8XOI - chains A and B of the 5 polymer chains in the assembly; structure by electron microscopy, 3.20 A resolution.

[Chain A]
Name: Guanine nucleotide-binding protein G(q) subunit alpha-q
Organism: Homo sapiens
Chain sequence (361 residues; row label = number of the first residue in the row; note: 26 numbers in that range are skipped by the numbering (no residue carries them; nothing is unmodelled there)):
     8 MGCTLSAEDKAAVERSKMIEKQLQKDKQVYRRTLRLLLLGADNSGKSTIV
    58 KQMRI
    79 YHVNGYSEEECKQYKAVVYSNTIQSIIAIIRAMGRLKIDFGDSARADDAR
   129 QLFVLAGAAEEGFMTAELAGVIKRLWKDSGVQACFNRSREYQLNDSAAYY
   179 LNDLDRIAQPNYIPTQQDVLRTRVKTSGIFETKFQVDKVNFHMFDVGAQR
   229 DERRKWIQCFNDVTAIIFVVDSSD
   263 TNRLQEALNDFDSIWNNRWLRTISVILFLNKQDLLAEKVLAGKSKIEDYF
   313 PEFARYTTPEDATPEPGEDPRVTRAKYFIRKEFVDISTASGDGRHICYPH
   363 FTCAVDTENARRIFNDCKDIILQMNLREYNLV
Not modelled in the structure: 8-14, 79-203, 263

[Chain B]
Name: Guanine nucleotide-binding protein G(I)/G(S)/G(T) subunit beta-1
Organism: Homo sapiens
UniProtKB: P62873 (GBB1_HUMAN); residue numbers follow UniProt; this construct covers 2-340
Chain sequence (351 residues; each row starts with the number of its first residue; numbers below 1 keep their minus sign (Met-10 is residue -10)):
   -10 MHHHHHHGSLLQSELDQLRQEAEQLKNQIRDARKACADATLSQITNNIDP
    40 VGRIQMRTRRTLRGHLAKIYAMHWGTDSRLLVSASQDGKLIIWDSYTTNK
    90 VHAIPLRSSWVMTCAYAPSGNYVACGGLDNICSIYNLKTREGNVRVSREL
   140 AGHTGYLSCCRFLDDNQIVTSSGDTTCALWDIETGQQTTTFTGHTGDVMS
   190 LSLAPDTRLFVSGACDASAKLWDVREGMCRQTFTGHESDINAICFFPNGN
   240 AFATGSDDATCRLFDLRADQELMTYSHDNIICGITSVSFSKSGRLLLAGY
   290 DDFNCNVWDALKADRAGVLAGHDNRVSCLGVTDDGMAVATGSWDSFLKIW
   340 N
Not modelled in the structure: -10 to 2
Construct notes: initiating methionine (-10); expression tag (-9 to 1)
Curated features (UniProtKB/Swiss-Prot):
  - modified residue: Ser2 (N-acetylserine), His266 (Phosphohistidine)
  - natural variant: Leu30 (L30F: In MRD42; uncertain significance), Arg52 (R52G: In MRD42), Gly64 (G64V: In MRD42), Asp76 (D76E: In MRD42; D76G: In MRD42), Gly77 (G77S: In MRD42), Lys78 (K78R: In MRD42), Ile80 (I80N: In MRD42; I80T: In MRD42), His91 (H91R: In MRD42; uncertain significance), Ala92 (A92T: In MRD42), Pro94 (P94S: In MRD42), Leu95 (L95P: In MRD42), Arg96 (R96L: In MRD42), 5 further natural variant entries in UniProt

[How chain A and chain B interact]
Contacting residue pairs (58; chain A residue first):
  Ala19(A) with Asn88(B)
  Val20(A) with Asn88(B)
  Arg22(A) with Val90(B), hydrogen bond (side chain-backbone)
  Ser23(A) with Lys89(B)
  Ile26(A) with Lys89(B); Val90(B); His91(B); Ala92(B), hydrophobic
  Glu27(A) with Lys89(B), salt bridge
  Leu30(A) with Gly53(B); Leu55(B); Lys78(B); Lys89(B)
  Lys34(A) with Leu55(B)
  Tyr37(A) with Ala56(B)
  Thr204(A) with Asn119(B), hydrogen bond; Gly141(B); His142(B), hydrogen bond (side chain-backbone); Thr143(B)
  Ser205(A) with Asn119(B)
  Gly206(A) with Leu117(B); Asp118(B); Asn119(B)
  Ile207(A) with Ser97(B); Trp99(B); Leu117(B)
  Phe222(A) with Trp99(B)
  Ala226(A) with Asn119(B), hydrogen bond (backbone-side chain); Thr143(B)
  Gln227(A) with Leu117(B), hydrogen bond (side chain-backbone); Asn119(B), hydrogen bond; Gly144(B); Tyr145(B), hydrogen bond (side chain-backbone)
  Arg228(A) with Gly162(B); Thr164(B)
  Arg232(A) with Cys204(B); Asp228(B), salt bridge
  Lys233(A) with Tyr145(B); Met188(B); Cys204(B); Asp228(B), salt bridge; Asn230(B), hydrogen bond; Asp246(B), salt bridge
  Trp234(A) with Leu117(B), hydrophobic; Tyr145(B), hydrophobic
  Gln236(A) with Arg314(B), hydrogen bond; Trp332(B)
  Cys237(A) with Lys57(B), hydrogen bond (backbone-side chain); Gln75(B), hydrogen bond; Trp99(B); Met101(B), hydrophobic; Leu117(B), hydrophobic
  Phe238(A) with Trp99(B); Leu117(B), hydrophobic
  Asn239(A) with Lys57(B); Trp332(B)
  Trp281(A) with Arg314(B); Trp332(B), hydrophobic
Also at the interface, not in a pair above, chain A (29 interface residues in all): Asp16, Asp33, Val241, Arg280
Also at the interface, not in a pair above, chain B (40 interface residues in all): His54, Asp76, Ile80, Gly131, Asp163, Thr184, Gly185, Asp186, Asp290

[Overview]
Chain A and chain B form an interface of 29 and 40 residues respectively, with 11 hydrogen bonds and 4 salt
bridges. Polar contacts include Glu27(A)-Lys89(B), Arg232(A)-Asp228(B) and Lys233(A)-Asp228(B).
Chain A is Guanine nucleotide-binding protein G(q) subunit alpha-q and chain B is Guanine nucleotide-binding
protein G(I)/G(S)/G(T) subunit beta-1, both from Homo sapiens; the structure, Cryo-EM structure of GPR30-Gq
complex structure in the presence of fulvestrant, was determined by electron microscopy, deposited together
with 8XOF, 8XOG, 8XOH and 8XOJ.
